PDB entry 6DYM | X-ray diffraction, 2.02 A resolution | chain A

== Chain A ==
Name: Ebony
From: Drosophila melanogaster
UniProt: A4GK78 (A4GK78_DROME); residues 666-879 here = UniProt positions 666-879
Chain sequence (223 residues; numbered 665 to 887; the number before each row is that of its first residue):
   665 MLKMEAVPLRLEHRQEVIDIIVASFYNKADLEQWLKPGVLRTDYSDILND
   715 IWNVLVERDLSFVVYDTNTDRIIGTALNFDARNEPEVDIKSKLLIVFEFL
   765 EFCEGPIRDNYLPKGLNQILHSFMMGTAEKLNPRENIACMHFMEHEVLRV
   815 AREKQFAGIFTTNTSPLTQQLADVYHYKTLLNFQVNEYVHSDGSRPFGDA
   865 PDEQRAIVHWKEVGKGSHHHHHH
Disordered / not traced: 878-887
Construct notes: initiating methionine (665); expression tag (880-887)
From the paper describing this entry:
  - mutagenesis - H785F: abolished expression
  - contacts within the chain: Glu-748/His-785, Glu-768/His-785

== Overview ==
From the paper: H785F abolishes expression; contacts within the chain involving His-785, Glu-748 and Glu-768.
Chain A is Ebony (Drosophila melanogaster); the structure, C-terminal condensation domain of Ebony, was
determined by X-ray diffraction, deposited together with 6DYN, 6DYO, 6DYR and 6DYS.
